8TMQ - chains A and E of the 7 polymer chains in the assembly; structure by electron microscopy, 3.10 A resolution.

# Chain A (and E)
Protein: Cobalt/magnesium transport protein CorA
Organism: Thermotoga maritima
Notes: chain E of this document is another copy of the same molecule, construct and numbering; everything in this record applies to it too
Reference sequence: Q9WZ31 (CORA_THEMA); numbering as in UniProt (aligned over 1-351)
Sequence (373 residues; row label = number of the first residue in the row; numbers below 1 keep their minus sign (Met-21 is residue -21)):
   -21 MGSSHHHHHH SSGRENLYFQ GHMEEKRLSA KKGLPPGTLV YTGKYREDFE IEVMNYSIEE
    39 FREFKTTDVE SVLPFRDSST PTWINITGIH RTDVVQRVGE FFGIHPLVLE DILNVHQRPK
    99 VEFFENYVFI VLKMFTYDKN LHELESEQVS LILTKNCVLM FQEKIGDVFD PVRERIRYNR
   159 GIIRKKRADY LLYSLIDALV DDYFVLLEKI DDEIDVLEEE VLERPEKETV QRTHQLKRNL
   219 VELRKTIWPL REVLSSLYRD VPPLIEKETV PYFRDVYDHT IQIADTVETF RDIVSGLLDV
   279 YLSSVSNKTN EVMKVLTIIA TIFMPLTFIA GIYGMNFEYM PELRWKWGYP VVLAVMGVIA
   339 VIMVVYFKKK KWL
Disordered / not traced: -21 to 16 (chain E: -21 to 0)
Differences from the reference sequence: initiating methionine (-21); expression tag (-20 to 0)
UniProt features mapped onto this chain:
  - motif: Gly312 to Asn314 (Probable selectivity filter)
  - site: Asn288 (Essential for ion permeation), Leu294 (Important for closing the ion permeation pathway in the closed state), Thr295 (Threonine that confers selectivity for Co(2+) transport)

# How chain A and chain E interact
Residue-residue contacts (54):
  Arg96(A) - Asp190(E)  salt bridge
  Arg202(A) - Lys349(E)
  Glu204(A) - Lys349(E)  salt bridge
  Lys205(A) - Glu289(E)  salt bridge
  His212(A) - Leu200(E)
  Lys215(A) - Glu196(E)  salt bridge
  Lys215(A) - Leu200(E)
  Arg216(A) - Glu197(E)  salt bridge
  Arg216(A) - Glu201(E)  salt bridge
  Val219(A) - Asp193(E)
  Arg222(A) - Asp189(E)  salt bridge
  Arg222(A) - Asp193(E)  salt bridge
  Lys223(A) - Asp190(E)
  Leu276(A) - Leu200(E)  hydrophobic
  Tyr279(A) - Asn285(E)  hydrogen bond
  Leu280(A) - Val278(E)  hydrophobic
  Leu280(A) - Ser281(E)  hydrogen bond (backbone-side chain)
  Val283(A) - Ser281(E)
  Val283(A) - Ser284(E)
  Val283(A) - Asn285(E)
  Val283(A) - Asn288(E)  hydrogen bond (backbone-side chain)
  Lys286(A) - Lys292(E)
  Thr287(A) - Asn288(E)  hydrogen bond
  Thr287(A) - Met291(E)
  Val290(A) - Met291(E)
  Val290(A) - Thr295(E)
  Val290(A) - Trp350(E)  hydrophobic
  Met291(A) - Met291(E)  hydrophobic
  Val293(A) - Thr295(E)
  Val293(A) - Lys348(E)
  Val293(A) - Trp350(E)  hydrophobic
  Leu294(A) - Thr295(E)
  Leu294(A) - Ala298(E)  hydrophobic
  Ile297(A) - Thr299(E)
  Phe301(A) - Pro303(E)  hydrophobic
  Phe301(A) - Phe306(E)  hydrophobic
  Leu304(A) - Phe306(E)  hydrophobic
  Thr305(A) - Phe306(E)
  Ala308(A) - Gly309(E)
  Tyr311(A) - Met313(E)
  Tyr311(A) - Asn314(E)  hydrogen bond (backbone-backbone)
  Met313(A) - Asn314(E)  hydrogen bond (backbone-side chain)
  Asn314(A) - Asn314(E)
  Glu320(A) - Asn314(E)
  Glu320(A) - Phe315(E)  hydrogen bond (side chain-backbone)
  Leu321(A) - Glu316(E)
  Trp325(A) - Tyr317(E)
  Gly326(A) - Phe315(E)
  Tyr327(A) - Phe315(E)
  Tyr327(A) - Met318(E)  hydrophobic
  Tyr327(A) - Pro319(E)
  Leu331(A) - Ile310(E)  hydrophobic
  Met334(A) - Phe306(E)  hydrophobic
  Met334(A) - Ile310(E)  hydrophobic
Other interface residues (no listed pair), chain A (39 interface residues in all): Pro203, Arg269, Gly312, Val330
Other interface residues (no listed pair), chain E (34 interface residues in all): Leu294, Met302

# Overview
Chain A and chain E form an interface of 39 and 34 residues respectively, with 7 hydrogen bonds and 8 salt
bridges. Polar contacts include Arg96(A)-Asp190(E), Glu204(A)-Lys349(E) and Lys205(A)-Glu289(E).
Both chains are Cobalt/magnesium transport protein CorA (Thermotoga maritima). Entry 8TMQ (Cryo-EM structure
of magnesium depleted CorA in complex with conformation-specific synthetic antibody C18, State MGD-1A) was
determined by electron microscopy.
